PDB entry 8I8X | electron microscopy, 3.25 A resolution | chains A and D of the 5 polymer chains in the assembly

# Chain A
Protein: Outer membrane porin C
From: Escherichia coli K-12
Reference sequence: P06996 (OMPC_ECOLI); residue numbers follow UniProt; this construct covers 22-367
Chain sequence (346 residues; numbered 22 to 367; the number before each row is that of its first residue):
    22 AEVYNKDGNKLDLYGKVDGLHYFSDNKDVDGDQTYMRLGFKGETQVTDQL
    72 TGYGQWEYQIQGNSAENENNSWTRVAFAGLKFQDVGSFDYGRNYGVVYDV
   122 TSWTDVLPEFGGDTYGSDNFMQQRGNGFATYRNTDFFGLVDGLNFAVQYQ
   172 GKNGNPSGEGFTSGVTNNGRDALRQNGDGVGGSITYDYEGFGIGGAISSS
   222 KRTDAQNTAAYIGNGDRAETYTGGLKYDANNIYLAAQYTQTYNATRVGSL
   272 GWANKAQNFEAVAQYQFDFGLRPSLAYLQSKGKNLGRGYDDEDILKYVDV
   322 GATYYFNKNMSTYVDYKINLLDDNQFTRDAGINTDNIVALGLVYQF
Unresolved in the structure: 22
Curated features (UniProtKB/Swiss-Prot):
  - region: Gly-116 to Gly-133 (Loop L3)
  - binding site (Mg(2+)): Asn-340, Leu-342, Thr-355
Small-molecule neighbours:
  - KDL ((2R,4R,5R,6R)-6-[(1R)-1,2-bis(oxidanyl)ethyl]-2-[(2R,4R,5R,6R)-6-[(1R)-1,2-bis(oxidanyl)ethyl]-2-carboxy-2-[[(2R,3S,4R,5R,6R)-5-[[(3R)-3-dodecanoyloxytetradecanoyl]amino]-6-[[(2R,3S,4R,5R,6R)-3-oxidanyl-5-[[(3R)-3-oxidanyltetradecanoyl]amino]-4-[(3R)-3-oxidanyltetradecanoyl]oxy-6-phosphonooxy-oxan-2-yl]methoxy]-3-phosphonooxy-4-[(3R)-3-tetradecanoyloxytetradecanoyl]oxy-oxan-2-yl]methoxy]-5-oxidanyl-oxan-4-yl]oxy-4,5-bis(oxidanyl)oxane-2-carboxylic acid), molecule 1: His-42, Phe-44, Ser-45, Asp-46, Lys-48, Val-335, Val-359, Leu-361, Gly-362, Leu-363
  - KDL, molecule 2: Phe-109, Tyr-111, Ala-150, Thr-151, Tyr-152, Val-168, Gln-169, Tyr-170, Lys-173, Asp-199, Val-201, Lys-222, Asp-225, Arg-238

# Chain D
Protein: Intermembrane phospholipid transport system lipoprotein MlaA
From: Escherichia coli K-12
Reference sequence: P76506 (MLAA_ECOLI); residues 1-234 here correspond to UniProt positions 18-251 (UniProt number = residue number + 17)
Chain sequence (234 residues; row label = number of the first residue in the row):
     1 CASSGTDQQGRSDPLEGFNRTMYNFNFNVLDPYIVRPVAVAWRDYVPQPA
    51 RNGLSNFTGNLEEPAVMVNYFLQGDPYQGMVHFTRFFLNTILGMGGFIDV
   101 AGMANPKLQRTEPHRFGSTLGHYGVGYGPYVQLPFYGSFTLRDDGGDMAD
   151 GFYPVLSWLTWPMSVGKWTLEGIETRAQLLDSDGLLRCSSDPYIMVREAY
   201 FQRHDFIANGGELKPQENPNAQAIQDDLKDIDSE
Unresolved in the structure: 1-10
Construct notes: engineered mutation Cys-188 (Gln205 in P76506)
Curated features (UniProtKB/Swiss-Prot):
  - lipidation: Cys-1 (N-palmitoyl cysteine)
Small-molecule neighbours: KDL ((2R,4R,5R,6R)-6-[(1R)-1,2-bis(oxidanyl)ethyl]-2-[(2R,4R,5R,6R)-6-[(1R)-1,2-bis(oxidanyl)ethyl]-2-carboxy-2-[[(2R,3S,4R,5R,6R)-5-[[(3R)-3-dodecanoyloxytetradecanoyl]amino]-6-[[(2R,3S,4R,5R,6R)-3-oxidanyl-5-[[(3R)-3-oxidanyltetradecanoyl]amino]-4-[(3R)-3-oxidanyltetradecanoyl]oxy-6-phosphonooxy-oxan-2-yl]methoxy]-3-phosphonooxy-4-[(3R)-3-tetradecanoyloxytetradecanoyl]oxy-oxan-2-yl]methoxy]-5-oxidanyl-oxan-4-yl]oxy-4,5-bis(oxidanyl)oxane-2-carboxylic acid): Phe-83, Phe-86, Phe-87, Ile-91, Met-94

# Chain A / chain D interface
Contacting residue pairs (15; chain A residue first):
  Phe-288(A) / Met-80(D)  hydrophobic
  Asp-289(A) / Tyr-77(D)  hydrogen bond
  Phe-290(A) / Tyr-77(D)  hydrophobic
  Phe-290(A) / Val-81(D)  hydrophobic
  Phe-290(A) / Asn-105(D)
  Leu-292(A) / Met-80(D)  hydrophobic
  Leu-292(A) / Thr-84(D)
  Ala-323(A) / Phe-83(D)  hydrophobic
  Tyr-325(A) / Thr-84(D)
  Tyr-325(A) / Leu-88(D)  hydrophobic
  Phe-327(A) / Leu-88(D)  hydrophobic
  Phe-327(A) / Ala-104(D)  hydrophobic
  Thr-333(A) / Phe-87(D)
  Tyr-334(A) / Phe-87(D)
  Val-335(A) / Phe-87(D)  hydrophobic
Also at the interface, not in a pair above, chain A (11 interface residues in all): Leu-363
Also at the interface, not in a pair above, chain D (13 interface residues in all): Pro-76, Leu-92, Lys-107, Leu-108

# Overview
The interface between chain A and chain D involves 11 residues on one side and 13 on the other, with 1
hydrogen bond. The hydrogen-bonded pair is Asp-289(A)/Tyr-77(D). One compound KDL molecule is bound between
chain A and chain D. Chain A binds compound KDL.
Chain A is Outer membrane porin C and chain D is Intermembrane phospholipid transport system lipoprotein MlaA,
both from Escherichia coli K-12; the structure, Cryo-EM Structure of OmpC3-MlaA-MlaC Complex in MSP2N2
Nanodiscs, was determined by electron microscopy together with 8I8R from the same study.
